PDB entry 2A8S | X-ray diffraction, 2.45 A resolution | chains A and B

== Chain A (and B) ==
Protein: U8 snoRNA-binding protein X29
Source organism: Xenopus laevis
Notes: EC 3.6.1.-; chain B of this document is another copy of the same molecule, construct and numbering; everything in this record applies to it too
UniProtKB: Q569R2 (Q569R2_XENLA); aligned to UniProt positions 1-212 over residues 1-212 (the alignment contains insertions or deletions, so no single offset holds)
Amino-acid sequence (212 residues; numbered 1 to 212; the number before each row is that of its first residue):
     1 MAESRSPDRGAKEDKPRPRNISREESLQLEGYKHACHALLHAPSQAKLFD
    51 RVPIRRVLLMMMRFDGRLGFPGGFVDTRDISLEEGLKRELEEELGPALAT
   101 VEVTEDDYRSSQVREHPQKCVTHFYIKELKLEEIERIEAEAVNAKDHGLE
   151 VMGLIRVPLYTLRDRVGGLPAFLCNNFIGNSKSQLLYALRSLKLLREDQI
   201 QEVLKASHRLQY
Not modelled in the structure: 1-17, 210-212 (chain B: 1-17, 209-212)
Sequence notes: modified residue (120, 174)
Modified positions: Cys120 (s-(2-amino-2-oxoethyl)-l-cysteine; YCM); Cys174 (s-(2-amino-2-oxoethyl)-l-cysteine; YCM)

== Chain A / chain B interface ==
Residue-residue contacts - 65 pairs, chain A then chain B:
  Lys47(A) - Leu149(B)
  Leu48(A) - Phe64(B)  hydrophobic
  Leu48(A) - Leu149(B)
  Leu48(A) - Glu150(B)
  Phe49(A) - Phe64(B)  hydrophobic
  Met62(A) - Ile155(B)  hydrophobic
  Met62(A) - Phe172(B)  hydrophobic
  Met62(A) - Asn175(B)
  Phe64(A) - Phe49(B)  hydrophobic
  Phe64(A) - Pro158(B)
  Phe64(A) - Tyr160(B)  hydrogen bond (backbone-side chain)
  Phe64(A) - Leu162(B)  hydrophobic
  Asp65(A) - Gly167(B)
  Asp65(A) - Gly168(B)  hydrogen bond (backbone-backbone)
  Asp65(A) - Ala171(B)
  Gly66(A) - Gly168(B)
  Gly66(A) - Ala171(B)
  Gly66(A) - Phe172(B)
  Gly66(A) - Asn175(B)  hydrogen bond (backbone-side chain)
  Arg67(A) - Val166(B)
  Arg67(A) - Ala171(B)
  Glu138(A) - His147(B)  salt bridge
  Val142(A) - Glu138(B)
  His147(A) - Glu138(B)  salt bridge
  His147(A) - Arg156(B)
  Gly148(A) - Ile54(B)
  Gly148(A) - Arg156(B)
  Leu149(A) - Leu48(B)
  Glu150(A) - Phe49(B)
  Met152(A) - Ile54(B)  hydrophobic
  Met152(A) - Ile155(B)
  Met152(A) - Arg156(B)  hydrogen bond (backbone-backbone)
  Met152(A) - Tyr160(B)
  Gly153(A) - Leu154(B)
  Leu154(A) - Gly153(B)
  Leu154(A) - Leu154(B)
  Ile155(A) - Met62(B)  hydrophobic
  Ile155(A) - Met152(B)
  Arg156(A) - His147(B)
  Arg156(A) - Gly148(B)
  Arg156(A) - Met152(B)  hydrogen bond (backbone-backbone)
  Pro158(A) - Phe64(B)
  Pro158(A) - Gly66(B)
  Tyr160(A) - Phe64(B)  hydrogen bond (side chain-backbone)
  Tyr160(A) - Met152(B)
  Leu162(A) - Phe64(B)  hydrophobic
  Val166(A) - Arg67(B)
  Gly167(A) - Asp65(B)
  Gly168(A) - Phe64(B)
  Gly168(A) - Asp65(B)  hydrogen bond (backbone-backbone)
  Gly168(A) - Gly66(B)
  Ala171(A) - Asp65(B)
  Ala171(A) - Gly66(B)
  Ala171(A) - Arg67(B)
  Ala171(A) - Asn176(B)  hydrogen bond (backbone-side chain)
  Phe172(A) - Met62(B)  hydrophobic
  Phe172(A) - Gly66(B)
  Cys174(A) - Asn176(B)
  Asn175(A) - Met62(B)
  Asn175(A) - Gly66(B)  hydrogen bond (side chain-backbone)
  Asn175(A) - Asn175(B)
  Asn175(A) - Asn176(B)  hydrogen bond (side chain-backbone)
  Asn176(A) - Ala171(B)  hydrogen bond (side chain-backbone)
  Asn176(A) - Cys174(B)
  Asn176(A) - Asn175(B)  hydrogen bond (backbone-side chain)
Interface residues without a listed pair, chain A (34 interface residues in all): Ala46, Ile54, Leu68, Ala139
Interface residues without a listed pair, chain B (34 interface residues in all): Ala46, Lys47, Leu68, Ala139, Val142

== Summary ==
The chain A/chain B interface involves 34 residues from each chain; the contacts include 12 hydrogen bonds and
2 salt bridges. Among the polar pairs are Glu138(A)-His147(B), Phe64(A)-Tyr160(B) and Gly66(A)-Asn175(B).
Both chains are U8 snoRNA-binding protein X29 (Xenopus laevis). Entry 2A8S (2.45 Angstrom Crystal Structure of
the Complex Between the Nuclear SnoRNA Decapping Nudix Hydrolase X29, Manganese ...) was determined by X-ray
diffraction (same publication as 2A8P, 2A8Q, 2A8R and 2A8T).
